PDB entry 3ZQ1 | electron microscopy, 15.90 A resolution (very low resolution: no residue pairs are listed; an interface is given only as per-side residue counts) | chains J and K of the 21 polymer chains in the assembly

== Chain J (and K) ==
Protein: 60 kDa chaperonin
From: Escherichia coli BL21
Notes: chain K of this document is another copy of the same molecule, construct and numbering; everything in this record applies to it too
Reference sequence: P0A6F5 (CH60_ECOLI); residue numbers follow UniProt; this construct covers 2-527
Sequence (526 residues; row label = number of the first residue in the row):
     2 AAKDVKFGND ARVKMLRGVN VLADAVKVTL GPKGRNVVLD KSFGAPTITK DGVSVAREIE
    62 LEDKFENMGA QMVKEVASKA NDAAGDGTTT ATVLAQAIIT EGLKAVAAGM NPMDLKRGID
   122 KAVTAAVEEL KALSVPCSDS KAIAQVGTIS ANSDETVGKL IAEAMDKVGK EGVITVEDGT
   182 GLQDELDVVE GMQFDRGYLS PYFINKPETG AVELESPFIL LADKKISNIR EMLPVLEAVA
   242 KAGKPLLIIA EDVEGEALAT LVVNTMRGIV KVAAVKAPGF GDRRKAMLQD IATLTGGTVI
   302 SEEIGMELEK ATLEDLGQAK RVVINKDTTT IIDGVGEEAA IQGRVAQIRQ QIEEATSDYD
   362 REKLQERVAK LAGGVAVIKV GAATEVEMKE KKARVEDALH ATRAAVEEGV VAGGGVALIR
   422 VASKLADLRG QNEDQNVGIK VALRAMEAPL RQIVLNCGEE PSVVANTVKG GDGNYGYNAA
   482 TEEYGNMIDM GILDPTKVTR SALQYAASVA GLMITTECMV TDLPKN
Not modelled in the structure: 527
What the authors report for this chain:
  - mutagenesis - D398A: abolished catalytic activity on ATP (citing earlier work)

== Chain J / chain K interface ==
At this resolution (16 A) residue pairs are not listed: 11 residues of chain J and 13 of chain K lie at the interface.

== Overview ==
The interface between chain J and chain K involves 11 residues on one side and 13 on the other. From the
paper: D398A of chain J abolishes catalytic activity on ATP.
Chain J and chain K are both 60 kDa chaperonin (Escherichia coli BL21); the structure, Visualizing GroEL-ES in
the Act of Encapsulating a Non-Native Substrate Protein, was determined by electron microscopy (same
publication as 3ZPZ and 3ZQ0).
